7R2K - chains S and U of the 24 polymer chains in the assembly; structure by electron microscopy, 3.30 A resolution.

[Chain S]
Protein: Type I-A CRISPR-associated protein Cas5
From: Pyrococcus furiosus DSM 3638
Reference sequence: A0A5C0XNV9 (A0A5C0XNV9_PYRFU); aligned to UniProt positions 1-256 over residues 1-256 (the alignment contains insertions or deletions, so no single offset holds)
Sequence (256 residues; row label = number of the first residue in the row):
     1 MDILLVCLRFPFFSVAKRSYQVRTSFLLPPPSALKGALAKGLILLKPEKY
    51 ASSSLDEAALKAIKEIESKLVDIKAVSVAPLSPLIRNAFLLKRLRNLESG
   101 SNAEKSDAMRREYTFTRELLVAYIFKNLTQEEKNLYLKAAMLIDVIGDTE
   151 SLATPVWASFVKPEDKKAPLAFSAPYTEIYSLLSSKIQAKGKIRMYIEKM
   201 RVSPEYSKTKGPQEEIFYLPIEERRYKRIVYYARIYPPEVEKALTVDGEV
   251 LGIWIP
Unresolved in the structure: 183-193, 208-212

[Chain U]
Molecule: crRNA
From: Escherichia coli
Sequence (57 nucleotides; each row starts with the number of its first residue):
     1 AUUGAAAGUUGUAGUAUGCGGUCCUUGCGGCUGAGAGCACUUCAGGAGUU
    51 GCCCGCG

[How chain S and chain U interact]
Pairs across the interface (39; chain S residue first):
  Val15(S) - G4(U)  phosphate contact
  Ala16(S) - G4(U)  phosphate contact
  Arg23(S) - U3(U)  hydrogen bond to the phosphate
  Arg23(S) - G4(U)  salt bridge to the phosphate
  Pro30(S) - U3(U)  phosphate contact
  Ser32(S) - U3(U)  hydrogen bond to the phosphate
  Ala33(S) - U2(U)  base contact
  Ala33(S) - U3(U)  hydrogen bond to the phosphate
  Ala37(S) - U2(U)  base contact
  Lys40(S) - A1(U)  sugar contact
  Lys40(S) - U2(U)  hydrogen bond to the base
  Ile43(S) - A1(U)  sugar contact
  Leu55(S) - A1(U)  sugar contact
  Ala59(S) - A1(U)  sugar contact
  Leu90(S) - U9(U)  base contact
  Lys92(S) - G8(U)  hydrogen bond to the sugar
  Lys92(S) - U9(U)  hydrogen bond to the phosphate
  Arg93(S) - A6(U)  base contact
  Arg93(S) - A7(U)  hydrogen bond to the base
  Leu94(S) - A6(U)  base contact
  Leu94(S) - A7(U)  hydrogen bond to the base
  Leu97(S) - A5(U)  base contact
  Leu97(S) - A6(U)  base contact
  Ala108(S) - U9(U)  base contact
  Arg111(S) - G4(U)  salt bridge to the phosphate
  Asp144(S) - U2(U)  base contact
  Val145(S) - U2(U)  hydrogen bond to the base
  Ile146(S) - U2(U)  base contact
  Gly147(S) - U2(U)  hydrogen bond to the sugar
  Gly147(S) - G4(U)  sugar contact
  Asp148(S) - G4(U)  sugar contact
  Asp148(S) - A5(U)  phosphate contact
  Thr149(S) - G4(U)  phosphate contact
  Thr149(S) - A5(U)  hydrogen bond to the phosphate
  Arg201(S) - U3(U)  hydrogen bond to the sugar
  Pro204(S) - U3(U)  phosphate contact
  Glu205(S) - U3(U)  base contact
  Tyr206(S) - U2(U)  phosphate contact
  Tyr206(S) - G4(U)  hydrogen bond to the base
Other interface residues (no listed pair), chain S (32 interface residues in all): Ser14, Gly36, Leu44, Leu91
Other interface residues (no listed pair), chain U (10 interface residues in all): U10

[In short]
32 residues of chain S and 10 residues of chain U are in contact, with 13 hydrogen bonds and 2 salt bridges.
Polar pairs include Lys40(S)-U2(U), Arg93(S)-A7(U) and Leu94(S)-A7(U).
Here chain S is Type I-A CRISPR-associated protein Cas5 (Pyrococcus furiosus DSM 3638) and chain U is crRNA
(Escherichia coli). Entry 7R2K (elongated Cascade complex from type I-A CRISPR-Cas system) was determined by
electron microscopy.
